PDB entry 7BIA | X-ray diffraction, 1.73 A resolution | chains A and B

Chain A (and B):
Name: Glutathione S-transferase P
Organism: Homo sapiens
Notes: EC 2.5.1.18; chain B of this document is another copy of the same molecule, construct and numbering; everything in this record applies to it too
Reference sequence: P09211 (GSTP1_HUMAN); residues 1-210 here = UniProt positions 1-210
Chain sequence (210 residues; each row starts with the number of its first residue):
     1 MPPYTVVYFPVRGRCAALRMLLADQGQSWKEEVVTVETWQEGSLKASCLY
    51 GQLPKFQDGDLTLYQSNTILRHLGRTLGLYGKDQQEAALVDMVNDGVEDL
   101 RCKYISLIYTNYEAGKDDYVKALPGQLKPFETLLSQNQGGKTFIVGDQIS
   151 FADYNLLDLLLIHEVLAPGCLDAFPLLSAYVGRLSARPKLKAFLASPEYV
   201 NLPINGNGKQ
Residues lining bound ligands:
  - glutathione (GSH): Tyr-8, Phe-9, Arg-14, Trp-39, Lys-45, Gly-51, Gln-52, Leu-53, Pro-54, Gln-65, Ser-66, Asn-67
  - 1-isothiocyanato-3-methylsulfinyl-propane (TVQ): Arg-14, Ile-105, Tyr-109, Thr-110
Curated features (UniProtKB/Swiss-Prot):
  - binding site (glutathione): Tyr-8, Arg-14, Trp-39, Lys-45, Gln-52, Leu-53, Gln-65, Ser-66
  - modified residue: Tyr-4 (Phosphotyrosine), Thr-62 (Phosphothreonine), Lys-103 (N6-succinyllysine), Lys-116 (N6-succinyllysine), Lys-128 (N6-acetyllysine), Tyr-199 (Phosphotyrosine)

How chain A and chain B interact:
Contacting residue pairs (54):
  Leu-49(A) with Met-92(B), hydrophobic; Pro-129(B); Leu-133(B), hydrophobic
  Tyr-50(A) with Met-92(B), hydrogen bond (side chain-backbone); Val-93(B); Gly-96(B); Pro-129(B), hydrophobic; Phe-130(B)
  Leu-61(A) with Gln-85(B)
  Leu-63(A) with Ala-88(B), hydrophobic
  Tyr-64(A) with Met-92(B), hydrogen bond (backbone-side chain)
  Gln-65(A) with Asp-95(B); Gly-96(B); Asp-99(B), hydrogen bond
  Asn-67(A) with Asp-95(B)
  Thr-68(A) with Ala-88(B); Asp-91(B), hydrogen bond (side chain-backbone); Met-92(B), hydrogen bond (side chain-backbone); Asp-95(B), hydrogen bond
  Arg-71(A) with Arg-71(B); Asp-91(B)
  His-72(A) with Ala-88(B)
  Arg-75(A) with Tyr-80(B), hydrogen bond; Gln-84(B); Ala-87(B); Ala-88(B); Asp-91(B), salt bridge
  Thr-76(A) with Gln-84(B)
  Tyr-80(A) with Arg-75(B), hydrogen bond
  Gln-84(A) with Arg-75(B); Thr-76(B)
  Gln-85(A) with Leu-61(B)
  Ala-87(A) with Arg-75(B)
  Ala-88(A) with Leu-63(B), hydrophobic; Thr-68(B); His-72(B); Arg-75(B)
  Asp-91(A) with Thr-68(B), hydrogen bond (backbone-side chain); Arg-71(B); Arg-75(B), salt bridge
  Met-92(A) with Leu-49(B), hydrophobic; Tyr-50(B), hydrogen bond (backbone-side chain); Tyr-64(B), hydrogen bond (side chain-backbone); Thr-68(B), hydrogen bond (backbone-side chain)
  Val-93(A) with Tyr-50(B)
  Asp-95(A) with Gln-65(B); Asn-67(B); Thr-68(B), hydrogen bond
  Gly-96(A) with Tyr-50(B); Gln-65(B)
  Asp-99(A) with Gln-65(B), hydrogen bond
  Pro-129(A) with Leu-49(B); Tyr-50(B), hydrophobic
  Leu-133(A) with Leu-49(B), hydrophobic
Other interface residues (no listed pair), chain A (28 interface residues in all): Thr-62, Leu-89, Phe-130
Other interface residues (no listed pair), chain B (28 interface residues in all): Thr-62, Leu-89

Overview:
Chain A and chain B each contribute 28 residues to their interface, with 14 hydrogen bonds and 2 salt bridges.
Polar pairs include Arg-75(A)/Asp-91(B), Tyr-50(A)/Met-92(B) and Tyr-64(A)/Met-92(B). Ligands of chain A:
glutathione and 1-isothiocyanato-3-methylsulfinyl-propane. UniProt lists 8 glutathione-binding residues on
chain A.
Chain A and chain B are both Glutathione S-transferase P (Homo sapiens); the structure, Crystal structure of
human GSTP1 bound to iberin, was determined by X-ray diffraction together with 7BIB and 7BIC from the same
study.
